PDB entry 2O8K | solution NMR | chains C and A of the 3 polymer chains in the assembly

== Chain C ==
Molecule: 14-nt DNA strand
Sequence (14 nucleotides; numbered 115 to 128; the number before each row is that of its first residue):
   115 GAAACGTGCC AAAA

== Chain A ==
Name: RNA polymerase sigma factor RpoN
Source organism: Aquifex aeolicus
Notes: fragment: c-terminal rpon domain
UniProtKB: O66858 (O66858_AQUAE); residues 16-76 here correspond to UniProt positions 338-398 (UniProt number = residue number + 322)
Amino-acid sequence (63 residues; each row starts with the number of its first residue):
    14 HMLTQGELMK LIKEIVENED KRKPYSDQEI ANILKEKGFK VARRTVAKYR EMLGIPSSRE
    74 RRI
Sequence notes: cloning artifact (14-15)
What the authors report for this chain:
  - binding site for the 14-nt DNA strand: Ser-39, Asp-40, Gln-41, Arg-56, Lys-61
  - binding site for the 14-nt DNA strand (chain C): Ala-55, Arg-57, Thr-58, Lys-61, Tyr-62

== How chain C and chain A interact ==
Contacting residue pairs (15; chain C residue first):
  DC119(C) / His-14(A)  phosphate contact
  DC119(C) / Tyr-62(A)  phosphate contact
  DC119(C) / Met-65(A)  phosphate contact
  DG120(C) / His-14(A)  phosphate contact
  DG120(C) / Leu-21(A)  phosphate contact
  DG120(C) / Thr-58(A)  phosphate contact
  DG120(C) / Tyr-62(A)  phosphate contact
  DT121(C) / Lys-53(A)  phosphate contact
  DT121(C) / Val-54(A)  phosphate contact
  DT121(C) / Ala-55(A)  phosphate contact
  DT121(C) / Arg-57(A)  base contact
  DT121(C) / Thr-58(A)  phosphate contact
  DT121(C) / Lys-61(A)  base contact
  DG122(C) / Arg-57(A)  phosphate contact
  DC123(C) / Arg-57(A)  base contact
Interface residues without a listed pair, chain A (11 interface residues in all): Met-15

== Summary ==
5 residues of chain C face 11 of chain A across their interface. From the paper: a binding site for the 14-nt
DNA strand at Ser-39(A), Asp-40(A) and Gln-41(A) among others; a binding site for the 14-nt DNA strand (chain
C) at Ala-55(A), Arg-57(A) and Thr-58(A) among others.
Chain C is a 14-nt DNA strand and chain A is RNA polymerase sigma factor RpoN (Aquifex aeolicus); the
structure, NMR Structure of the Sigma-54 RpoN Domain Bound to the-24 Promoter Element, was determined by
solution NMR, deposited together with 2O9L.
